Entry 4G5R (X-ray diffraction, 3.48 A resolution); this record covers chains A and E.

[Chain A]
Molecule: Guanine nucleotide-binding protein G(k) subunit alpha
From: Homo sapiens
UniProt: P08754 (GNAI3_HUMAN); numbering as in UniProt (aligned over 25-354)
Chain sequence (330 residues; row label = number of the first residue in the row):
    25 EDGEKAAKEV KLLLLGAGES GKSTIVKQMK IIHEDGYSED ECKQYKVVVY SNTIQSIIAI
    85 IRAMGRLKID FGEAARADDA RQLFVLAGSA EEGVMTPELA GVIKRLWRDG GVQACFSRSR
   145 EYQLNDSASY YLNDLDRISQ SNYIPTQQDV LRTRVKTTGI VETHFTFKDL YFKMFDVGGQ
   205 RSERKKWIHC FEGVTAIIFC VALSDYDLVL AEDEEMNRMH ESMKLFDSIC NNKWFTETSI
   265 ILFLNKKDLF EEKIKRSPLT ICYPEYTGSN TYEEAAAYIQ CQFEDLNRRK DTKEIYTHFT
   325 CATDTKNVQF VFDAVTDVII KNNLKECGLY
Unresolved in the structure: 25-31, 351-354
Curated features (UniProtKB/Swiss-Prot):
  - region: K35 to T48 (G1 motif), D173 to T181 (G2 motif), F196 to R205 (G3 motif), I265 to D272 (G4 motif), T324 to T329 (G5 motif)
  - binding site (GTP): G42, E43, S44, G45, K46, S47, T48, D150, S151, L175, R176, T177, R178, V179, K180, T181, V201, G203, N269, K270 and 5 more in UniProt
  - binding site (GDP): E43, S44, G45, K46, S47, T48, S151, L175, R176, T177, R178, N269, K270, D272, C325, A326
  - binding site (Mg(2+)): S47, T181
  - modified residue: R178 (ADP-ribosylarginine), Q204 (Deamidated glutamine), C351 (ADP-ribosylcysteine)
Ligand contacts: GDP (guanosine-5'-diphosphate): A41, G42, E43, S44, G45, K46, S47, T48, N149, D150, S151, R176, R178, D200, N269, K270, K271, D272, L273, T324, C325, A326, T327
Reported in the primary citation:
  - mutagenesis - Q147L: unchanged binding to LGN GLs

[Chain E]
Molecule: G-protein-signaling modulator 2
Notes: fragment: GoLoco 4
UniProt: Q8VDU0 (GPSM2_MOUSE); residues 621-645 here correspond to UniProt positions 628-652 (UniProt number = residue number + 7)
Chain sequence (25 residues; numbered 621 to 645; the number before each row is that of its first residue):
   621 DEDFFSLILR SQAKRMDEQR VLLQR
Unresolved in the structure: 621-622, 644-645
Curated features (UniProtKB/Swiss-Prot):
  - binding site (GDP): R635, R640
Reported in the primary citation:
  - mutagenesis - I628E, R635A (50-fold), R635A/R640A (500-fold), R635G (50-fold), R640A (50-fold): decreased binding to Guanine nucleotide-binding protein G(k) subunit alpha (chain A)

[Chain A / chain E interface]
Pairs across the interface (46):
  L39(A) with Q632(E)
  G40(A) with Q632(E)
  A41(A) with S631(E); K634(E)
  G42(A) with S631(E); R635(E)
  E43(A) with R635(E); R640(E), salt bridge
  K46(A) with Q632(E)
  S75(A) with V641(E)
  N76(A) with Q639(E); R640(E); V641(E)
  Q79(A) with E638(E); Q639(E), hydrogen bond (side chain-backbone); R640(E), hydrogen bond (side chain-backbone); V641(E)
  A83(A) with Q639(E)
  Q147(A) with M636(E); Q639(E), hydrogen bond (backbone-side chain)
  L148(A) with M636(E)
  N149(A) with M636(E); Q639(E), hydrogen bond (backbone-side chain)
  R178(A) with R635(E); M636(E); Q639(E), hydrogen bond (side chain-backbone); R640(E); V641(E), hydrogen bond (backbone-backbone)
  V179(A) with R635(E), hydrogen bond (backbone-side chain); R640(E); V641(E)
  K180(A) with R640(E); V641(E), hydrogen bond (backbone-backbone)
  G202(A) with Q632(E)
  G203(A) with L629(E)
  W211(A) with F625(E), hydrophobic; L629(E), hydrophobic
  F215(A) with I628(E), hydrophobic
  E239(A) with R630(E), salt bridge
  R242(A) with K634(E)
  E245(A) with K634(E), salt bridge
  L249(A) with I628(E), hydrophobic; S631(E)
  S252(A) with L627(E)
  N256(A) with F624(E)
  F259(A) with F624(E), hydrophobic
Also at the interface, not in a pair above, chain A (38 interface residues in all): L38, S47, V72, S80, R86, T181, D200, Q204, R205, I212, I253
Also at the interface, not in a pair above, chain E (16 interface residues in all): L642
From the paper, about this interface:
  - hot spots on chain E (mutagenesis) - R640A (50-fold): decreased binding to Galphai GDP

[Summary]
38 residues of chain A and 16 residues of chain E are in contact, with 8 hydrogen bonds and 3 salt bridges.
Polar contacts include E43(A)-R640(E), E239(A)-R630(E) and E245(A)-K634(E). The paper reports that I628E,
R635A and R635A/R640A of chain E, among others, reduce binding to Guanine nucleotide-binding protein G(k)
subunit alpha (chain A); R640A of chain E reduces binding to Galphai GDP; 6 substitutions were tested in all.
Chain A is Guanine nucleotide-binding protein G(k) subunit alpha (Homo sapiens) and chain E is
G-protein-signaling modulator 2; the structure, Structure of LGN GL4/Galphai3 complex, was determined by X-ray
diffraction (same publication as 4G5O, 4G5Q and 4G5S).
